PDB entry 3OCW | X-ray diffraction, 1.85 A resolution | chain A

# Chain A
Name: Lipoprotein E
Organism: Haemophilus influenzae
Notes: EC 3.1.3.2
Reference sequence: P26093 (HEL_HAEIN); residues 2-254 here correspond to UniProt positions 22-274 (UniProt number = residue number + 20)
Sequence (262 residues; numbered 1 to 262; the number before each row is that of its first residue):
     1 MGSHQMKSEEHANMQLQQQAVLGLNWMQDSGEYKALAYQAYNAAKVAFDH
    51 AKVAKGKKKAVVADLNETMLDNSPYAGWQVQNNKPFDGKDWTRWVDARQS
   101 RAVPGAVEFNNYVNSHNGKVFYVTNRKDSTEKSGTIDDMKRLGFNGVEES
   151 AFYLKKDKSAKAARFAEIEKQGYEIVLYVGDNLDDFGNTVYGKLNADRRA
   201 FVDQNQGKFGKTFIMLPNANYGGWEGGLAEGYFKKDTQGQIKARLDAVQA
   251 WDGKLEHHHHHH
Unresolved in the structure: 1-8, 256-262
Construct notes: expression tag (1, 255-262); engineered mutation N66 (Asp86 in P26093)
Metal / ion sites: Mg2+: D64, N66, D181 (together with 3'-amp)
Small-molecule neighbours: 3'-amp (3AM; [(2R,3S,4R,5R)-5-(6-aminopurin-9-yl)-4-hydroxy-2-(hydroxymethyl)oxolan-3-yl] dihydrogen phosphate): D64, L65, N66, E67, Q79, F86, W91, T124, N125, R126, K161, D181, Y221

# Overview
Bound to chain A: 3'-amp. D64, N66 and D181 coordinate Mg2+.
Chain A is Lipoprotein E (Haemophilus influenzae); the structure, Structure of Recombinant Haemophilus
influenzae e(P4) Acid Phosphatase mutant D66N complexed with 3'-AMP, was determined by X-ray diffraction,
deposited together with 3OCU, 3OCV, 3OCX and 3OCY.
